6A5P - chains N and h of the 23 polymer chains in the assembly; structure by electron microscopy, 7.00 A resolution (low resolution: residue-level contacts below are approximate; hydrogen-bond / salt-bridge calls are withheld).

[Chain N]
Molecule: 198-nt DNA strand
Sequence (198 nucleotides; numbered -125 to 72; the number before each row is that of its first residue; numbers below 1 keep their minus sign (DG-125 is residue -125)):
  -125 GCTTACGTCA GTCTGGCCAT CTTTGTGTTT GGTGTGTTTG GGTGGTGGCC GTTTTCGTTG
   -65 TTTTTTTCTG TCTCGTGCCT GGTGTCTTGG GTGTAATCCC CTTGGCGGTT AAAACGCGGG
    -5 GGACAGCGCG TACGTGCGTT TAAGCGGTGC TAGAGCTGTC TACGACCAAT TGAGCGGCCT
    55 CGGCACCGGG ATTCTGAT
Not modelled in the structure: -125 to -96, -83 to -75

[Chain h]
Molecule: Histone H2B type 1-J
Source organism: Homo sapiens
Reference sequence: P06899 (H2B1J_HUMAN); residues -3 to 122 here correspond to UniProt positions 1-126 (UniProt number = residue number + 4)
Amino-acid sequence (129 residues; numbered -6 to 122; the number before each row is that of its first residue; numbers below 1 keep their minus sign (Gly-6 is residue -6)):
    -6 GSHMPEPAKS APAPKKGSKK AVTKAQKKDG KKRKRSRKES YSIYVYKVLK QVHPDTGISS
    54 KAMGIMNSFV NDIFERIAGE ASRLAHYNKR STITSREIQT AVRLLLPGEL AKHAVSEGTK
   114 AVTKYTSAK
Not modelled in the structure: -6 to 28, 122
Differences from the reference sequence: expression tag (-6 to -4)
Curated features (UniProtKB/Swiss-Prot):
  - modified residue: Pro-2 (N-acetylproline), Glu-1 (ADP-ribosyl glutamic acid), Lys2 (N6-(2-hydroxyisobutyryl)lysine), Ser3 (ADP-ribosylserine), Lys8 (N6-(beta-hydroxybutyryl)lysine), Lys9 (N6-(2-hydroxyisobutyryl)lysine), Ser11 (Phosphoserine), Lys12 (N6-acetyllysine), Lys13 (N6-(beta-hydroxybutyryl)lysine), Lys17 (N6-(2-hydroxyisobutyryl)lysine), Lys20 (N6-(2-hydroxyisobutyryl)lysine), Lys21 (N6-(2-hydroxyisobutyryl)lysine), Lys31 (N6-(2-hydroxyisobutyryl)lysine), Glu32 (PolyADP-ribosyl glutamic acid), Ser33 (Phosphoserine), Lys40 (N6-(2-hydroxyisobutyryl)lysine), Lys43 (N6-(2-hydroxyisobutyryl)lysine), Lys54 (N6,N6-dimethyllysine), Arg76 (Dimethylated arginine), Lys82 (N6,N6,N6-trimethyllysine) and 6 more in UniProt
  - glycosylation: Ser109 (O-linked (GlcNAc) serine)
  - cross-link (Glycyl lysine isopeptide (Lys-Gly)): Lys2 (interchain with G-Cter in SUMO2), Lys17 (interchain with G-Cter in SUMO2), Lys31 (interchain with G-Cter in ubiquitin), Lys117 (interchain with G-Cter in ubiquitin)

[How chain N and chain h interact]
Residue-residue contacts (12):
  DC-54(N) with Ile51(h); Ser52(h); Ser53(h)
  DT-53(N) with Tyr39(h); Gly50(h)
  DT-46(N) with Arg30(h)
  DG-45(N) with Arg30(h); Glu32(h)
  DT-34(N) with Arg83(h); Ser84(h); Thr85(h)
  DG-33(N) with Arg83(h)

[Overview]
The interface between chain N and chain h involves 6 residues on one side and 10 on the other.
Chain N is a 198-nt DNA strand and chain h is Histone H2B type 1-J (Homo sapiens); the structure, RNA
polymerase II elongation complex stalled at SHL(-5) of the nucleosome, was determined by electron microscopy
(same publication as 6A5L, 6A5O, 6A5R, 6A5T, 6A5U and 6INQ).
